PDB entry 3LJF | X-ray diffraction, 2.10 A resolution | chains A and B

# Chain A (and B)
Protein: iron superoxide dismutase
Organism: Pseudoalteromonas haloplanktis
Notes: EC 1.15.1.1; chain B of this document is another copy of the same molecule, construct and numbering; everything in this record applies to it too
UniProtKB: P84612 (SODF_PSEHT); numbering as in UniProt (aligned over 1-192)
Chain sequence (192 residues; numbered 1 to 192; the number before each row is that of its first residue):
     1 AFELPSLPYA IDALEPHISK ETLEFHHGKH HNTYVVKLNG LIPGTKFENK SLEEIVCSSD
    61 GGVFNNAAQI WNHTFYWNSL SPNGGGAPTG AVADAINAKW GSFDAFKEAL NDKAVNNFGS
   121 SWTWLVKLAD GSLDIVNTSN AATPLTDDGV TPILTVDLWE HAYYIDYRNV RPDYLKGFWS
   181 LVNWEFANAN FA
Bound ions: Fe ion: His26, His73, Asp157, His161
Swiss-Prot annotation at these positions:
  - binding site (Fe cation): His26, His73, Asp157, His161

# How chain A and chain B interact
Residue-residue contacts (45; chain A residue first):
  Glu21(A) - Arg168(B)  salt bridge
  Phe25(A) - Tyr164(B)
  Phe25(A) - Arg168(B)
  Phe25(A) - Asn169(B)
  Lys29(A) - Asn169(B)
  His30(A) - Glu160(B)
  His30(A) - Tyr164(B)  hydrogen bond
  His30(A) - Asn169(B)
  Asn65(A) - Phe118(B)
  Gln69(A) - Phe118(B)
  Phe118(A) - Tyr34(B)  hydrophobic
  Phe118(A) - Asn65(B)
  Phe118(A) - Gln69(B)
  Phe118(A) - Asn140(B)
  Phe118(A) - Ala141(B)  hydrophobic
  Phe118(A) - Trp159(B)  hydrophobic
  Gly119(A) - Ser120(B)
  Gly119(A) - Asn140(B)
  Gly119(A) - Trp159(B)
  Ser120(A) - Gly119(B)
  Ser120(A) - Ser120(B)  hydrogen bond
  Asn140(A) - Phe118(B)
  Asn140(A) - Gly119(B)
  Ala141(A) - Phe118(B)  hydrophobic
  Trp159(A) - Phe118(B)  hydrophobic
  Trp159(A) - Gly119(B)
  Trp159(A) - Glu160(B)
  Glu160(A) - His30(B)
  Glu160(A) - Trp159(B)
  Glu160(A) - Glu160(B)  hydrogen bond (side chain-backbone)
  Glu160(A) - His161(B)  salt bridge
  His161(A) - Glu160(B)  salt bridge
  His161(A) - Tyr164(B)
  Tyr164(A) - Phe25(B)
  Tyr164(A) - His30(B)  hydrogen bond
  Tyr164(A) - His161(B)
  Tyr164(A) - Ile165(B)  hydrophobic
  Ile165(A) - Tyr164(B)  hydrophobic
  Ile165(A) - Arg168(B)
  Arg168(A) - Glu21(B)  salt bridge
  Arg168(A) - Phe25(B)
  Arg168(A) - Ile165(B)
  Asn169(A) - Phe25(B)
  Asn169(A) - Lys29(B)
  Asn169(A) - His30(B)
Also at the interface, not in a pair above, chain A (19 interface residues in all): Tyr34

# In short
The chain A/chain B interface involves 19 residues from each chain; the contacts include 4 hydrogen bonds and
4 salt bridges. Polar contacts include Glu21(A)-Arg168(B), Glu160(A)-His161(B) and His30(A)-Tyr164(B). UniProt
lists 4 Fe cation-binding residues on chain A.
Both chains are iron superoxide dismutase (Pseudoalteromonas haloplanktis). Entry 3LJF (The X-ray structure of
iron superoxide dismutase from Pseudoalteromonas haloplanktis (crystal form II)) was determined by X-ray
diffraction together with 3LIO and 3LJ9 from the same study.
